Entry 2DWK (X-ray diffraction, 2.00 A resolution); this record covers chain A.

== Chain A ==
Protein: Protein RUFY3
Source organism: Mus musculus
Notes: fragment: RUN domain
UniProtKB: Q9D394 (RUFY3_MOUSE); residues 83-255 here correspond to UniProt positions 65-237 (UniProt number = residue number - 18)
Amino-acid sequence (180 residues; numbered 76 to 255; the number before each row is that of its first residue):
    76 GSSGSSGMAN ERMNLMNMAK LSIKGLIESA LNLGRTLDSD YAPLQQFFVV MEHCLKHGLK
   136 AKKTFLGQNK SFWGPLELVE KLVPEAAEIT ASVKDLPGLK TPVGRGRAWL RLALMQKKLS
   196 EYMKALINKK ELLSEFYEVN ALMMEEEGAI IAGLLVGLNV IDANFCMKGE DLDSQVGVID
Not modelled in the structure: 76-82, 137-143, 252-255
Sequence notes: cloning artifact (76-82); modified residue (83, 88, 91, 93, 126, 190, 198, 218-219, 242)
Modified residues: Mse83, Mse88, Mse91, Mse93, Mse126, Mse190, Mse198, Mse218, Mse219, Mse242 (selenomethionine; parent Met)

== Summary ==
Chain A is Protein RUFY3 (Mus musculus); the structure, Crystal structure of the RUN domain of mouse Rap2
interacting protein x, was determined by X-ray diffraction together with 2DWG, 2CXL and 2CXF from the same
study.
